PDB entry 5R0K | X-ray diffraction, 1.80 A resolution | chains A and B

[Chain A]
Molecule: Pre-mRNA-splicing factor 8
Source organism: Saccharomyces cerevisiae (strain ATCC 204508 / S288c)
Notes: fragment: yPrp8 RNaseH
Reference sequence: P33334 (PRP8_YEAST); residues 1836-2090 here = UniProt positions 1836-2090
Amino-acid sequence (258 residues; each row starts with the number of its first residue):
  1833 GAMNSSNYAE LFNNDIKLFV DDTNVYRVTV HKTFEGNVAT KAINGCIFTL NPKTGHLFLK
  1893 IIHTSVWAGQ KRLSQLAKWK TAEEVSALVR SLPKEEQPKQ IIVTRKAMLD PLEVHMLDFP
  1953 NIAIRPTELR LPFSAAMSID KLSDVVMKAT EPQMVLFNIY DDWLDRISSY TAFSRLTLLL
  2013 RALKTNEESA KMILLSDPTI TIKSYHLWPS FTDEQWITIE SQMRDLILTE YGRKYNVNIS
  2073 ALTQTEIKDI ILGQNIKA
Disordered / not traced: 2070-2090
Construct notes: expression tag (1833-1835)
UniProt features mapped onto this chain:
  - mutagenesis: Asp1853 (D1853A: Alters protein folding. Severely impaired growth. Strongly reduced growth at 35 degrees Celsius; when associated with A-1854; D1853N: Reduced growth at 30 degrees Celsius ...), Asp1854 (D1854A: Reduced growth at 30 degrees Celsius. Strongly reduced growth at 16 degrees Celsius. Strongly reduced growth at 35 degrees Celsius; when associated with A-1853 ...), Thr1855 (T1855A: Reduced growth at 30 degrees Celsius. Strongly reduced growth at 16 degrees Celsius), Thr1936 (T1936A: Reduced growth at 30 degrees Celsius. Strongly reduced growth at 16 degrees Celsius), Arg1937 (R1937K: Severely impaired growth. Reduced growth at 30 degrees Celsius. Strongly reduced growth at 16 degrees Celsius)

[Chain B]
Molecule: A1 cistron-splicing factor AAR2
Source organism: Saccharomyces cerevisiae (strain ATCC 204508 / S288c)
Notes: fragment: GAMA - Aar2(1-152) - SSSSS - Aar2(171-317); engineered mutation(s): L153_D170delinsSSSSS
Reference sequence: P32357 (AAR2_YEAST); aligned to UniProt positions 1-317 over residues 1-317
Amino-acid sequence (308 residues; row label = number of the first residue in the row; note: 13 numbers in that range are skipped by the numbering (no residue carries them; nothing is unmodelled there); numbers below 1 keep their minus sign (Gly-3 is residue -3)):
    -3 GAMAMNTVPF TSAPIEVTIG IDQYSFNVKE NQPFHGIKDI PIGHVHVIHF QHADNSSMRY
    57 GYWFDCRMGN FYIQYDPKDG LYKMMEERDG AKFENIVHNF KERQMMVSYP KIDEDDTWYN
   117 LTEFVQMDKI RKIVRKDENQ FSYVDSSMTT VQENEL
   166 SSSSSDPAHS LNYTVINFKS REAIRPGHEM EDFLDKSYYL NTVMLQGIFK NSSNYFGELQ
   226 FAFLNAMFFG NYGSSLQWHA MIELICSSAT VPKHMLDKLD EILYYQIKTL PEQYSDILLN
   286 ERVWNICLYS SFQKNSLHNT EKIMENKYPE LL
Disordered / not traced: -3 to 0, 166-169
Construct notes: expression tag (-3 to 0); conflict Ser166 (Leu153 in P32357), Ser167 (Lys154 in P32357), Ser170 (Leu157 in P32357)
UniProt features mapped onto this chain:
  - region: Leu261 to Ile282 (Leucine-zipper)
  - modified residue: Ser253 (Phosphoserine), Thr274 (Phosphothreonine)
Residues lining bound ligands: SZ7 (N-[(E)-thiophen-2-ylmethylideneamino]cyclopropanecarboxamide): Arg55, Ala231, Met232, Phe233, Gly235, Asn236, Tyr237, Ser240, Tyr279, Ile282, Leu283

[How chain A and chain B interact]
Pairs across the interface (17; chain A residue first):
  Gln1907(A) with Met195(B); Leu199(B)
  Leu1908(A) with Met195(B), hydrophobic
  Trp1911(A) with Glu194(B); Met195(B), hydrophobic; Phe198(B), hydrophobic
  Asp1942(A) with Lys184(B), salt bridge
  Glu1945(A) with Lys184(B), salt bridge
  Val1946(A) with Ile189(B), hydrophobic; Glu194(B); Phe198(B), hydrophobic
  His1947(A) with Glu194(B)
  Leu1949(A) with Lys184(B); Ser185(B); Arg186(B); Ile189(B), hydrophobic
  Asp1950(A) with Arg186(B), salt bridge

[In short]
The interface between chain A and chain B involves 9 residues on one side and 8 on the other; the contacts
include 3 salt bridges. Polar pairs include Asp1942(A)-Lys184(B), Glu1945(A)-Lys184(B) and
Asp1950(A)-Arg186(B). Ligands of chain B: compound SZ7.
Chain A is Pre-mRNA-splicing factor 8 and chain B is A1 cistron-splicing factor AAR2, both from Saccharomyces
cerevisiae (strain ATCC 204508 / S288c); the structure, PanDDA analysis group deposition -- Aar2/RNaseH in
complex with fragment F2X-Entry G12, DMSO-free, was determined by X-ray diffraction (same publication as 5QY1,
5QY2, 5QY3, 5QY4, 5QY5, 5QY6 and 128 further entries).
